Entry 5WNR (X-ray diffraction, 3.50 A resolution); this record covers chains A and P of the 21 polymer chains in the assembly.

# Chain A
Molecule: 16S Ribosomal RNA rRNA
Source organism: Thermus thermophilus (strain HB8 / ATCC 27634 / DSM 579)
Sequence (1522 nucleotides; row label = number of the first residue in the row; note: 42 numbers in that range are skipped by the numbering (no residue carries them; nothing is unmodelled there); a row labelled like 190A-190L holds insertion residues (190A, then the next letters in order); numbering starts at 0):
     0 UUUGUUGGAG AGUUUGAUCC UGGCUCAGGG UGAACGCUGG CGGCGUGCCU AAGACAUGCA
    60 AGUCGUGCGG G
    73 CCGCGGGGUU UU
    88 ACUCCG
    95 UGGUC
   101 AGCGGCGGAC GGGUGAGUAA CGCGUGGGU
  129A G
   130 ACCUACCCGG AAGAGGGGGA CAACCCGGGG AAACUCGGGC UAAUCCCCCA UGUGGACCCG
   190 C
190A-190L CCCUUGGGGUGU
   191 GUCCAAAGGG CUUU
   216 GCCCGCUUCC GGAUGGGCCC GCGUCCCAUC AGCUAGUUGG UGGGGUAAUG GCCCACCAAG
   276 GCGACGACGG GUAGCCGGUC UGAGAGGAUG GCCGGCCACA GGGGCACUGA GACACGGGCC
   336 CCACUCCUAC GGGAGGCAGC AGUUAGGAAU CUUCCGCAAU GGGCGCAAGC CUGACGGAGC
   396 GACGCCGCUU GGAGGAAGAA GCCCUUCGGG GUGUAAACUC CUGAA
   442 CCCGGGACGA AACCCCCGAC GA
   474 GGGGACUGAC GGUACCGGG
   494 GUAAUAGCGC CGGCCAACUC CGUGCCAGCA GCCGCGGUAA UACGGAGGGC GCGAGCGUUA
   554 CCCGGAUUCA CUGGGCGUAA AGGGCGUGUA GGCGGCCUGG GGCGUCCCAU GUGAAAGACC
   614 ACGGCUCAAC CGUGGGGGAG CGUGGGAUAC GCUCAGGCUA GACGGUGGGA GAGGGUGGUG
   674 GAAUUCCCGG AGUAGCGGUG AAAUGCGCAG AUACCGGGAG GAACGCCGAU GGCGAAGGCA
   734 GCCACCUGGU CCACCCGUGA CGCUGAGGCG CGAAAGCGUG GGGAGCAAAC CGGAUUAGAU
   794 ACCCGGGUAG UCCACGCCCU AAACGAUGCG CGCUAGGUCU CUGGGUCU
   848 CCUGGGGGCC GAAGCUAACG CGUUAAGCGC GCCGCCUGGG GAGUACGGCC GCAAGGCUGA
   908 AACUCAAAGG AAUUGACGGG GGCCCGCACA AGCGGUGGAG CAUGUGGUUU AAUUCGAAGX
   968 AACGCGAAGA ACCUUACCAG GCCUUGACAU GCUAGG
 1003A G
  1004 AACCCGGGUG AAAGCCUGGG GUGCCCC
1030A-1030D GCGA
  1031 GGGGAGCCCU AGCACAGGUG CUGCAUGGCC GUCGUCAGCU CGUGCCGUGA GGUGUUGGGU
  1091 UAAGUCCCGC AACGAGCGCA ACCCCCGCCG UUAGUUGCCA GCGGUUCGGC CGGGCACUCU
  1151 AACGGGACUG CCCGCGAAA
  1171 GCGGGAGGAA GGAGGGGACG ACGUCUGGUC AGCAUGGCCC UUACGGCCUG GGCGACACAC
  1231 GUGCUACAAU GCCCACUACA AAGCGAUGCC ACCCGGCAAC GGGGAGCUAA UCGCAAAAAG
  1291 GUGGGCCCAG UUCGGAUUGG GGUCUGCAAC CCGACCCCAU GAAGCCGGAA UCGCUAGUAA
  1351 UCGCGGAUCA G
 1361A C
  1362 CAUGCCGCGG UGAAUACGUU CCCGGGCCUU GUACACACXG CCXGUXACGC CAUGGGAGCG
  1422 GGCUCUACCC GAAGUCGCCG GG
  1446 AGCCUACGGG
  1459 CAGGCGCCGA GGGUAGGGCC CGUGACUGGG GCGAAGUCGU AACAAGGUAG CUGUACCGGA
  1519 AGGUGCGGCU GGAUCCACUC CUUUCU
Unresolved in the structure: 0-4, 1534-1538
Construct notes: conflict C1534 (A132811 in 55771382), A1535 (C132812 in 55771382)
Modified / non-standard residues: PSU (pseudouridine-5'-monophosphate) at position 516, 7MG (7N-methyl-8-hydroguanosine-5'-monophosphate) at position 527, M2G (N2-dimethylguanosine-5'-monophosphate) at position 966, 5MC (5-methylcytidine-5'-monophosphate) at position 967, 2MG (2N-methylguanosine-5'-monophosphate) at position 1207, 5MC (5-methylcytidine-5'-monophosphate) at position 1400, 4OC (4n,o2'-methylcytidine-5'-monophosphate) at position 1402, 5MC (5-methylcytidine-5'-monophosphate) at position 1404, 5MC (5-methylcytidine-5'-monophosphate) at position 1407, UR3 (3-methyluridine-5'-monophoshate) at position 1498, MA6 (6N-dimethyladenosine-5'-monophoshate) at position 1518, MA6 (6N-dimethyladenosine-5'-monophoshate) at position 1519, PSU (pseudouridine-5'-monophosphate) at position 1540, PSU (pseudouridine-5'-monophosphate) at position 1541
Covalently attached groups: covalent link U82-5MC_1400
Ion coordination: Mg2+ site 1 near U5 (its only coordinating residue here); Mg2+ site 2 near G21 (its only coordinating residue here); Mg2+ site 3: A59, U387; Mg2+ site 4: G61, U62; Mg2+ site 5: G70, U98; Mg2+ site 6 near A88 (its only coordinating residue here); Mg2+ site 7 near C89 (its only coordinating residue here); Mg2+ site 8 near G107 (its only coordinating residue here); Mg2+ site 9 near G117 (its only coordinating residue here); Mg2+ site 10: C121, G124, U125; Mg2+ site 11 near C175 (its only coordinating residue here); Mg2+ site 12 near U182 (its only coordinating residue here); 72 more Mg2+ sites not listed

# Chain P
Protein: 30S ribosomal protein S16
Source organism: Thermus thermophilus (strain HB8 / ATCC 27634 / DSM 579)
UniProt: Q5SJH3 (RS16_THET8); numbering as in UniProt (aligned over 1-83)
Sequence (83 residues; row label = number of the first residue in the row):
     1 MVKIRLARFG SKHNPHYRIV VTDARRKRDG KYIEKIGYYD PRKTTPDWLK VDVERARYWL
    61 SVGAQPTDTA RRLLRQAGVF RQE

# How chain A and chain P interact
Contacting residue pairs (93):
  C43(A) - Lys12(P)  phosphate contact
  C43(A) - His13(P)  phosphate contact
  G44(A) - Ser11(P)  phosphate contact
  G44(A) - Lys12(P)  hydrogen bond to the phosphate
  C110(A) - Arg25(P)  hydrogen bond to the sugar
  G111(A) - Arg25(P)  phosphate contact
  G112(A) - Lys27(P)  phosphate contact
  A134(A) - Met1(P)  base contact
  A134(A) - Arg25(P)  base contact
  C135(A) - Met1(P)  hydrogen bond to the base
  C136(A) - Val62(P)  base contact
  C136(A) - Gly63(P)  hydrogen bond to the sugar
  C136(A) - Gln65(P)  hydrogen bond to the sugar
  C137(A) - Ser61(P)  hydrogen bond to the sugar
  C137(A) - Gly63(P)  sugar contact
  G227(A) - Val62(P)  hydrogen bond to the base
  A228(A) - Val2(P)  sugar contact
  A228(A) - Tyr58(P)  sugar contact
  A228(A) - Trp59(P)  phosphate contact
  A228(A) - Val62(P)  sugar contact
  U229(A) - Asp23(P)  sugar contact
  U229(A) - Ile33(P)  sugar contact
  U229(A) - Trp59(P)  phosphate contact
  G230(A) - Asp23(P)  sugar contact
  G230(A) - Arg25(P)  hydrogen bond to the sugar
  G231(A) - Arg26(P)  salt bridge to the phosphate
  G309(A) - Lys27(P)  phosphate contact
  G309(A) - Asp29(P)  sugar contact
  G309(A) - Gly30(P)  phosphate contact
  G309(A) - Lys31(P)  phosphate contact
  G310(A) - Arg26(P)  hydrogen bond to the phosphate
  G310(A) - Lys27(P)  salt bridge to the phosphate
  G310(A) - Gly30(P)  phosphate contact
  G310(A) - Lys31(P)  hydrogen bond to the phosphate
  C311(A) - Arg26(P)  salt bridge to the phosphate
  A374(A) - Tyr17(P)  sugar contact
  U375(A) - Leu6(P)  hydrogen bond to the sugar
  U375(A) - Tyr17(P)  sugar contact
  U375(A) - Arg28(P)  hydrogen bond to the base
  U375(A) - Thr69(P)  hydrogen bond to the phosphate
  G376(A) - Arg5(P)  hydrogen bond to the phosphate
  G376(A) - Leu6(P)  hydrogen bond to the phosphate
  G376(A) - Arg28(P)  sugar contact
  G376(A) - Thr67(P)  hydrogen bond to the phosphate
  G377(A) - Lys3(P)  salt bridge to the phosphate
  G377(A) - Arg5(P)  salt bridge to the phosphate
  G377(A) - Ala24(P)  sugar contact
  C390(A) - Arg28(P)  hydrogen bond to the phosphate
  G391(A) - Arg8(P)  phosphate contact
  G391(A) - Arg28(P)  salt bridge to the phosphate
  G392(A) - Arg8(P)  salt bridge to the phosphate
  G392(A) - Lys12(P)  phosphate contact
  G392(A) - His13(P)  salt bridge to the phosphate
  A393(A) - Lys12(P)  salt bridge to the phosphate
  A393(A) - His13(P)  salt bridge to the phosphate
  C449(A) - Arg42(P)  hydrogen bond to the base
  C449(A) - Lys43(P)  phosphate contact
  G450(A) - Pro15(P)  sugar contact
  G450(A) - Pro41(P)  sugar contact
  G450(A) - Lys43(P)  salt bridge to the phosphate
  A452(A) - Lys43(P)  phosphate contact
  A452(A) - Arg72(P)  hydrogen bond to the sugar
  A453(A) - Asp68(P)  hydrogen bond to the sugar
  A453(A) - Arg72(P)  sugar contact
  C454(A) - Asp68(P)  sugar contact
  G462(A) - Gln82(P)  hydrogen bond to the base
  A463(A) - Arg75(P)  salt bridge to the phosphate
  A463(A) - Phe80(P)  sugar contact
  A463(A) - Arg81(P)  phosphate contact
  A463(A) - Gln82(P)  hydrogen bond to the sugar
  A463(A) - Glu83(P)  hydrogen bond to the sugar
  G474(A) - Arg75(P)  salt bridge to the phosphate
  G474(A) - Arg81(P)  hydrogen bond to the phosphate
  G474(A) - Glu83(P)  sugar contact
  G475(A) - Arg81(P)  salt bridge to the phosphate
  A607(A) - Lys31(P)  base contact
  A608(A) - Arg18(P)  hydrogen bond to the phosphate
  A608(A) - Tyr32(P)  sugar contact
  A609(A) - Arg18(P)  salt bridge to the phosphate
  G617(A) - Asn14(P)  base contact
  G617(A) - Thr44(P)  hydrogen bond to the sugar
  C623(A) - Ser11(P)  sugar contact
  C624(A) - Phe9(P)  phosphate contact
  C624(A) - Ser11(P)  sugar contact
  C624(A) - Asn14(P)  sugar contact
  C624(A) - His16(P)  sugar contact
  G625(A) - Phe9(P)  phosphate contact
  G625(A) - His16(P)  sugar contact
  U626(A) - Arg18(P)  salt bridge to the phosphate
  U626(A) - Lys35(P)  salt bridge to the phosphate
  U626(A) - Tyr38(P)  phosphate contact
  G627(A) - Lys35(P)  salt bridge to the phosphate
  G627(A) - Lys50(P)  salt bridge to the phosphate
Interface residues without a listed pair, chain A (48 interface residues in all): G378, A389, A451, C483, G616
Interface residues without a listed pair, chain P (51 interface residues in all): Gly10, Tyr39, Thr45

# Overview
48 residues of chain A face 51 of chain P across their interface, with 26 hydrogen bonds and 19 salt bridges.
Polar pairs include C135(A)-Met1(P), G227(A)-Val62(P) and U375(A)-Arg28(P). The Mg2+ site 3 is built by A59(A)
and U387(A).
Here chain A is 16S Ribosomal RNA rRNA and chain P is 30S ribosomal protein S16, both from Thermus
thermophilus (strain HB8 / ATCC 27634 / DSM 579). Entry 5WNR (Crystal Structure of 30S ribosomal subunit from
Thermus thermophilus) was determined by X-ray diffraction, deposited together with 5WNP, 5WNQ, 5WNS, 5WNT,
5WNU and 5WNV.
